9C90 - chain A; structure by X-ray diffraction, 1.38 A resolution.

== Chain A ==
Name: landiscernin
Organism: Methylorubrum extorquens
UniProtKB: C5B159 (C5B159_METEA); residue numbers follow UniProt; this construct covers 32-92
Amino-acid sequence (61 residues; numbered 32 to 92; the number before each row is that of its first residue):
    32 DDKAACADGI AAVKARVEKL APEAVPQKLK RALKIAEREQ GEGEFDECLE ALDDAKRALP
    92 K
Not modelled in the structure: 92
Cystine bridges: Cys37-Cys79
Metal / ion sites: holmium (III) atom Ho: Glu70, Glu73, Glu75

== In short ==
Glu70, Glu73 and Glu75 form the holmium (III) atom Ho site.
Chain A is landiscernin (Methylorubrum extorquens); the structure, X-ray crystal structure of Methylorubrum
extorquens Ho(III)-bound LanD, was determined by X-ray diffraction, deposited together with 9C8W, 9C8X, 9C8Y
and 9C8Z.
